5TH0 - chains A and C of the 6 polymer chains in the assembly; structure by X-ray diffraction, 2.25 A resolution.

== Chain A (and C) ==
Protein: Hemagglutinin HA1 chain
From: Influenza A virus
Notes: chain C of this document is another copy of the same molecule, construct and numbering; everything in this record applies to it too
Reference sequence: A0A0J9X252 (A0A0J9X252_9INFA); the construct lacks a stretch of the UniProt sequence and is renumbered around it, so the offset changes along the chain: 7-129 = UniProt 1-123; 130-158 = UniProt 125-153; 159-263 = UniProt 156-260; 265-276 = UniProt 261-272; 1 more segments
Sequence (323 residues; numbered 7 to 326 plus 4 insertion-coded residues; 1 number in that range is skipped by the numbering (no residue carries it; nothing is unmodelled there); the number before each row is that of its first residue; a row labelled like 158A-158B holds insertion residues (158A, then the next letters in order)):
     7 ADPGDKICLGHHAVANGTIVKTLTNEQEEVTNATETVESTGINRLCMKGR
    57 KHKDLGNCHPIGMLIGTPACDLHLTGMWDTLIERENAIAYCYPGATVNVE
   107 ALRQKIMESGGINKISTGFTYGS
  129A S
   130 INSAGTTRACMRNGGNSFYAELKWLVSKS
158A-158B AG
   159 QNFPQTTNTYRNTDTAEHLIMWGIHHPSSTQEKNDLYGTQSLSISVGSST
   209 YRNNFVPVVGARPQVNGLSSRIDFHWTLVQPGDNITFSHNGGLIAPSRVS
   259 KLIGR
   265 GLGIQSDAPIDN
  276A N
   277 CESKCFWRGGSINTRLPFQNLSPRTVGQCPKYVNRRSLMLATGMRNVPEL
Disordered / not traced: 7-10, 326 (chain C: 7-10)
Disulfides: Cys52-Cys277, Cys64-Cys76, Cys97-Cys139, Cys281-Cys305
Glycans and other covalent adducts: N-acetylglucosamine (NAG) linked to Asn38, Asn242
Differences from the reference sequence: engineered mutation Ala158A (Lys154 in A0A0J9X252), Leu226 (Gln223 in A0A0J9X252), Ser228 (Gly225 in A0A0J9X252)
What the authors report for this chain:
  - mutagenesis - D193T: decreased binding to avian-type receptors
  - mutagenesis - D193T/Q226L/G228S: increased binding to human-type receptors
  - specificity-determining residues: Asp193 (proposed by the authors, not directly observed)
  - mutagenesis - Q226L/G228S, G228S: abolished binding to alpha2-3 sialosides
  - mutagenesis - Q226L/G228S: unchanged binding to human-type alpha2-6 receptors

== Chain A / chain C interface ==
Pairs across the interface (17):
  His184(A) - Arg210(C)  hydrogen bond
  Val216(A) - Ser203(C)
  Val216(A) - Asn212(C)
  Val217(A) - Ser203(C)  hydrogen bond (backbone-side chain)
  Gly218(A) - Ser203(C)
  Ala219(A) - Thr244(C)
  Ala219(A) - Ser246(C)
  Arg220(A) - Arg210(C)
  Pro221(A) - Gly205(C)
  Pro221(A) - Ser206(C)
  Pro221(A) - Ser207(C)
  Pro221(A) - Asp241(C)
  Pro221(A) - Asn242(C)
  Val223(A) - Ser207(C)
  Arg229(A) - Ser206(C)  hydrogen bond (side chain-backbone)
  Arg229(A) - Ser207(C)
  Asp231(A) - Arg210(C)  salt bridge
Interface residues without a listed pair, chain C (11 interface residues in all): Ser201

== Summary ==
The interface between chain A and chain C involves 10 residues on one side and 11 on the other; the contacts
include 3 hydrogen bonds and 1 salt bridge. Among the polar pairs are Asp231(A)-Arg210(C), His184(A)-Arg210(C)
and Val217(A)-Ser203(C). The paper reports that Q226L/G228S and G228S of chain A abolish binding to alpha2-3
sialosides; the specificity determinant Asp193(A); 4 substitutions were tested in all.
Both chains are Hemagglutinin HA1 chain (Influenza A virus). Entry 5TH0 (Crystal structure of H10
hemagglutinin mutant (K158aA-Q226L-G228S) from Jiangxi-Donghu (2013) H10N8 influenza virus) was determined by
X-ray diffraction (same publication as 5TGO, 5TGU, 5TGV, 5TH1, 5THB, 5THC and 5THF).
